5MYU - chains a and F of the 12 polymer chains in the assembly; structure by electron microscopy, 4.00 A resolution.

Chain a:
Molecule: Uncharacterized protein
From: Vibrio cholerae
Reference sequence: A0A023PRF3 (A0A023PRF3_VIBCL); the construct has insertions or renumbered stretches relative to UniProt, so the offset changes along the chain: 2-25 = UniProt 21-44; 28-128 = UniProt 45-145
Sequence (127 residues; each row starts with the number of its first residue):
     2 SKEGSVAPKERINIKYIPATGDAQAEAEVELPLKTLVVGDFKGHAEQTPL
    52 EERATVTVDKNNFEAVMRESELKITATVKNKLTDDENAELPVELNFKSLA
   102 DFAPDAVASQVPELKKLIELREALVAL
Differences from the reference sequence: insertion (26-27)

Chain F:
Molecule: Type VI secretion system protein ImpC
From: Vibrio cholerae
Reference sequence: A0A023PTI7 (A0A023PTI7_VIBCL); numbering as in UniProt (aligned over 61-490)
Sequence (430 residues; each row starts with the number of its first residue):
    61 NKSLVDQMLVELDKKISAQMDEILHNSQFQAMESAWRGLKLFVDRTDFRE
   111 NNKVEILHVTKDELLEDFEFAPETAQSGLYKHVYSAGYGQFGGEPVGAII
   161 GNYAFTPSTPDMKLLQYMGALGAMAHAPFISSVGPEFFGIDSFEELPNIK
   211 DLKSTFESPKYTKWRSLRESEDARYLGLTAPRFLLRVPYDPIENPVKSFN
   261 YAENVSASHEHYLWGNTAFAFATRLTDSFAKYRWCPNIIGPQSGGAVEDL
   311 PVHVFESMGALQSKIPTEVLITDRKEFELAEEGFIALTMRKGSDNAAFFS
   361 ANSIQKPKVFPNTKEGKEAETNYKLGTQLPYMMIINRLAHYVKVLQREQI
   411 GAWKERQDLERELNSWIKQYVADQENPPADVRSRRPLRAARIEVMDVEGN
   461 PGWYQVSLSVRPHFKYMGANFELSLVGRLD

How chain a and chain F interact:
Contacting residue pairs - 30 pairs, chain a then chain F:
  Pro9(a) - Arg334(F)
  Lys10(a) - Arg334(F)  hydrogen bond (backbone-side chain)
  Lys10(a) - Phe337(F)
  Glu11(a) - Asp333(F)
  Glu11(a) - Arg334(F)
  Arg12(a) - Glu336(F)  salt bridge
  Arg12(a) - Phe337(F)
  Arg12(a) - Ala340(F)
  Arg12(a) - Ser360(F)  hydrogen bond
  Arg12(a) - Met477(F)  hydrogen bond (side chain-backbone)
  Arg12(a) - Gly478(F)
  Arg12(a) - Ala479(F)  hydrogen bond (backbone-backbone)
  Ile13(a) - Tyr476(F)
  Ile13(a) - Ala479(F)
  Asn14(a) - Ala479(F)  hydrogen bond (backbone-backbone)
  Asn14(a) - Asn480(F)  hydrogen bond
  Asn14(a) - Phe481(F)  hydrogen bond (backbone-backbone)
  Ile15(a) - Phe481(F)
  Lys16(a) - Phe481(F)  hydrogen bond (backbone-backbone)
  Lys16(a) - Glu482(F)
  Lys16(a) - Leu483(F)  hydrogen bond (backbone-backbone)
  Tyr17(a) - Leu483(F)
  Tyr17(a) - Ser484(F)
  Tyr17(a) - Leu485(F)  hydrogen bond (side chain-backbone)
  Ile18(a) - Glu482(F)
  Ile18(a) - Leu483(F)  hydrogen bond (backbone-backbone)
  Ile18(a) - Ser484(F)
  Pro19(a) - Ser484(F)
  Ala20(a) - Ser484(F)  hydrogen bond (backbone-side chain)
  Thr21(a) - Ser484(F)
Also at the interface, not in a pair above, chain F (19 interface residues in all): Glu338, Phe359, Asn362

In short:
Chain a and chain F form an interface of 13 and 19 residues respectively, with 12 hydrogen bonds and 1 salt
bridge. Among the polar pairs are Arg12(a)-Glu336(F), Lys10(a)-Arg334(F) and Arg12(a)-Ser360(F).
Chain a is Uncharacterized protein and chain F is Type VI secretion system protein ImpC, both from Vibrio
cholerae; the structure, VipA-N2/VipB contracted sheath of type VI secretion system, was determined by
electron microscopy (same publication as 5OJQ and 5MXN).
